Entry 8FS5 (electron microscopy, 2.76 A resolution); this record covers chains A and E of the 11 polymer chains in the assembly.

Chain A:
Protein: Checkpoint protein RAD24
From: Saccharomyces cerevisiae
UniProt: P32641 (RAD24_YEAST); residues 1-545 here = UniProt positions 1-545
Chain sequence (545 residues; row label = number of the first residue in the row):
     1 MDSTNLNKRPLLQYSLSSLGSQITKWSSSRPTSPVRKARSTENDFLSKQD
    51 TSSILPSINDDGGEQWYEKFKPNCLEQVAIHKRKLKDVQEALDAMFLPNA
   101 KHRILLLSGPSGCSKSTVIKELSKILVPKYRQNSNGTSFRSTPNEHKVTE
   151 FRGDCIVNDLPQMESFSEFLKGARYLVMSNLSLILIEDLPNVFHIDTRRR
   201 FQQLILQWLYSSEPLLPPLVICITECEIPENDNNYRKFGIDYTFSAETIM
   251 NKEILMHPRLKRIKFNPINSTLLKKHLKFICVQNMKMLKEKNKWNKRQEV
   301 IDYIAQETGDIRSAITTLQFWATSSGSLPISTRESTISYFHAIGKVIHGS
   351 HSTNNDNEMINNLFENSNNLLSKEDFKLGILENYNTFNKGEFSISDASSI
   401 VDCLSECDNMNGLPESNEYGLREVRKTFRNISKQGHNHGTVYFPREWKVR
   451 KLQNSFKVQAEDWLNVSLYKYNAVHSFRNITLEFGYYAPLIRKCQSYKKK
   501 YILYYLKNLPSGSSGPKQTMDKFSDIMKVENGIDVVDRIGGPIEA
Not modelled in the structure: 1-63, 134-145, 499-533
Curated features (UniProtKB/Swiss-Prot):
  - binding site (ATP): Gly109 to Ser116
  - mutagenesis: Lys115 (K115E: Reduces NTP-binding and hydrolysis. Shows DNA damage sensitivity; K115R: No effect on NTP-binding and hydrolysis. Resistant to DNA damage)
Ion coordination: Mg2+: Ser116, Glu187 (together with ATP-gamma-S)
Ligand contacts: ATP-gamma-S (AGS; phosphothiophosphoric acid-adenylate ester): Tyr67, Phe70, Lys71, Pro72, Gln77, Val78, Ala79, Pro110, Ser111, Gly112, Cys113, Ser114, Lys115, Ser116, Thr117, Glu187, Thr224, His276, Ile311, Arg312, Ile315

Chain E:
Protein: Replication factor C subunit 5
From: Saccharomyces cerevisiae
UniProt: P38251 (RFC5_YEAST); residues 1-354 here = UniProt positions 1-354
Chain sequence (354 residues; numbered 1 to 354; the number before each row is that of its first residue):
     1 MSLWVDKYRPKSLNALSHNEELTNFLKSLSDQPRDLPHLLLYGPNGTGKK
    51 TRCMALLESIFGPGVYRLKIDVRQFVTASNRKLELNVVSSPYHLEITPSD
   101 MGNNDRIVIQELLKEVAQMEQVDFQDSKDGLAHRYKCVIINEANSLTKDA
   151 QAALRRTMEKYSKNIRLIMVCDSMSPIIAPIKSRCLLIRCPAPSDSEIST
   201 ILSDVVTNERIQLETKDILKRIAQASNGNLRVSLLMLESMALNNELALKS
   251 SSPIIKPDWIIVIHKLTRKIVKERSVNSLIECRAVLYDLLAHCIPANIIL
   301 KELTFSLLDVETLNTTNKSSIIEYSSVFDERLSLGNKAIFHLEGFIAKVM
   351 CCLD
Not modelled in the structure: 1
Curated features (UniProtKB/Swiss-Prot):
  - binding site (ATP): Val5, Ser17, Gly43 to Thr51, Arg231
Ligand contacts:
  - ADP (adenosine-5'-diphosphate): Val5, Asp6, Tyr8, Arg9, Pro10, Ala15, Leu16, Ser17, His18, Pro44, Asn45, Gly46, Thr47, Gly48, Lys49, Lys50, Thr51, Arg52, Val170, Ile201, Leu230, Arg231, Leu234
  - ATP-gamma-S (AGS; phosphothiophosphoric acid-adenylate ester): Arg155, Glu159, Pro180, Arg184

How chain A and chain E interact:
Contacting residue pairs (116; chain A residue first):
  Arg236(A) - Ser79(E)
  Glu374(A) - Lys337(E)
  Glu374(A) - Phe340(E)
  Lys377(A) - Phe340(E)
  Leu378(A) - Tyr287(E)
  Leu378(A) - Lys337(E)
  Leu378(A) - Ile339(E)  hydrophobic
  Leu378(A) - Phe340(E)
  Leu381(A) - Arg283(E)  hydrogen bond (backbone-side chain)
  Leu381(A) - Phe340(E)  hydrophobic
  Glu382(A) - Arg283(E)
  Glu382(A) - Tyr287(E)
  Tyr384(A) - Leu279(E)
  Tyr384(A) - Arg283(E)
  Tyr384(A) - Glu343(E)
  Asn385(A) - Ile280(E)
  Asn385(A) - Arg283(E)  hydrogen bond
  Lys389(A) - Asn277(E)
  Gly390(A) - Val276(E)
  Gly390(A) - Asn277(E)
  Glu391(A) - Asn277(E)  hydrogen bond
  Phe392(A) - Val276(E)
  Ile394(A) - Ser275(E)
  Ile394(A) - Met350(E)  hydrophobic
  Ile394(A) - Asp354(E)
  Ser395(A) - Cys351(E)
  Ser398(A) - Ala347(E)
  Ser398(A) - Cys351(E)
  Val401(A) - Phe340(E)
  Val401(A) - Glu343(E)
  Val401(A) - Gly344(E)
  Asp402(A) - Arg331(E)  salt bridge
  Asp402(A) - Lys348(E)
  Leu404(A) - Phe340(E)  hydrophobic
  Ser405(A) - Phe328(E)
  Ser405(A) - Arg331(E)  hydrogen bond
  Ser405(A) - Phe340(E)
  Ser405(A) - His341(E)
  Glu406(A) - Arg331(E)
  Asp408(A) - Asn336(E)  hydrogen bond (side chain-backbone)
  Asp408(A) - Lys337(E)  hydrogen bond (side chain-backbone)
  Asp408(A) - Phe340(E)
  Asp408(A) - His341(E)  salt bridge
  Asn409(A) - Arg331(E)  hydrogen bond (side chain-backbone)
  Asn409(A) - Leu334(E)  hydrogen bond (side chain-backbone)
  Asn409(A) - Gly335(E)
  Asn409(A) - His341(E)
  Arg445(A) - Arg283(E)
  Arg445(A) - Ala284(E)
  Arg445(A) - Tyr287(E)
  Glu446(A) - Tyr287(E)  hydrogen bond
  Glu446(A) - Lys337(E)
  Val449(A) - Tyr287(E)  hydrophobic
  Val449(A) - Ala291(E)
  Leu452(A) - Ala291(E)
  Gln453(A) - Leu290(E)  hydrogen bond (side chain-backbone)
  Gln453(A) - Ala291(E)
  Gln453(A) - Cys293(E)  hydrogen bond (backbone-side chain)
  Phe456(A) - His292(E)
  Phe456(A) - Cys293(E)  hydrophobic
  Lys457(A) - Cys293(E)
  Glu461(A) - Asn86(E)  hydrogen bond
  Tyr471(A) - Ser2(E)
  Ala473(A) - Asp6(E)
  Val474(A) - Val88(E)  hydrophobic
  Val474(A) - Glu95(E)
  His475(A) - Asp6(E)  salt bridge
  Ser476(A) - Glu142(E)  hydrogen bond
  Phe477(A) - Cys293(E)  hydrophobic
  Arg478(A) - Glu142(E)
  Arg478(A) - Asp172(E)  salt bridge
  Arg478(A) - Ile298(E)
  Asn479(A) - Asn45(E)  hydrogen bond
  Asn479(A) - Arg231(E)
  Thr481(A) - Cys293(E)  hydrogen bond (side chain-backbone)
  Thr481(A) - Ile294(E)
  Leu482(A) - Trp259(E)  hydrogen bond (backbone-side chain)
  Glu483(A) - Asn229(E)
  Glu483(A) - Arg231(E)  salt bridge
  Glu483(A) - Val232(E)
  Glu483(A) - Leu235(E)
  Phe484(A) - Leu235(E)  hydrophobic
  Tyr486(A) - Ile255(E)
  Tyr486(A) - Lys256(E)  hydrogen bond (side chain-backbone)
  Tyr486(A) - Pro257(E)  hydrophobic
  Tyr486(A) - Asp258(E)
  Tyr487(A) - Leu235(E)  hydrophobic
  Tyr487(A) - Met236(E)
  Tyr487(A) - Ser239(E)
  Tyr487(A) - Ile255(E)  hydrogen bond (side chain-backbone)
  Tyr487(A) - Lys256(E)
  Tyr487(A) - Pro257(E)
  Leu490(A) - Asn243(E)
  Leu490(A) - Ile255(E)  hydrophobic
  Ile491(A) - Glu238(E)
  Ile491(A) - Ser239(E)
  Ile491(A) - Leu242(E)
  Arg492(A) - Leu3(E)
  Cys494(A) - Leu242(E)  hydrogen bond (side chain-backbone)
  Cys494(A) - Asn243(E)
  Gln495(A) - Glu238(E)
  Gln495(A) - Leu242(E)
  Arg538(A) - Asp258(E)  salt bridge
  Arg538(A) - His292(E)
  Gly540(A) - His292(E)
  Gly541(A) - His292(E)
  Pro542(A) - His292(E)
  Ile543(A) - Asp258(E)
  Ile543(A) - Trp259(E)
  Ile543(A) - Val262(E)  hydrophobic
  Ile543(A) - Asp288(E)
  Ile543(A) - His292(E)
  Glu544(A) - Asp288(E)  hydrogen bond (backbone-side chain)
  Ala545(A) - Val262(E)
  Ala545(A) - Lys265(E)
  Ala545(A) - Val285(E)  hydrophobic
Also at the interface, not in a pair above, chain A (61 interface residues in all): Ser393, Ala397, Leu468, Asn472, Ile539
Also at the interface, not in a pair above, chain E (65 interface residues in all): Lys50, Leu68, Ile70, Asp100, Leu289, Pro295, Asn297

Overview:
61 residues of chain A face 65 of chain E across their interface, with 20 hydrogen bonds and 6 salt bridges.
Polar contacts include Asp402(A)-Arg331(E), Asp408(A)-His341(E) and His475(A)-Asp6(E). Chain A binds
ATP-gamma-S. Chain E binds ATP-gamma-S and ADP.
Chain A is Checkpoint protein RAD24 and chain E is Replication factor C subunit 5, both from Saccharomyces
cerevisiae; the structure, Structure of S. cerevisiae Rad24-RFC loading the 9-1-1 clamp onto a 10-nt gapped
DNA in step ..., was determined by electron microscopy, deposited together with 8FS3, 8FS4, 8FS6, 8FS7 and
8FS8.
